Entry 6P1W (X-ray diffraction, 1.75 A resolution); this record covers chains A and P of the 4 polymer chains in the assembly.

Chain A:
Protein: DNA-directed DNA/RNA polymerase mu
Organism: Homo sapiens
Notes: EC 2.7.7.7
UniProt: Q9NP87 (DPOLM_HUMAN); residue numbers follow UniProt; this construct covers 134-397, 410-494
Chain sequence (354 residues; row label = number of the first residue in the row; note: 12 numbers in that range are skipped by the numbering (no residue carries them; nothing is unmodelled there)):
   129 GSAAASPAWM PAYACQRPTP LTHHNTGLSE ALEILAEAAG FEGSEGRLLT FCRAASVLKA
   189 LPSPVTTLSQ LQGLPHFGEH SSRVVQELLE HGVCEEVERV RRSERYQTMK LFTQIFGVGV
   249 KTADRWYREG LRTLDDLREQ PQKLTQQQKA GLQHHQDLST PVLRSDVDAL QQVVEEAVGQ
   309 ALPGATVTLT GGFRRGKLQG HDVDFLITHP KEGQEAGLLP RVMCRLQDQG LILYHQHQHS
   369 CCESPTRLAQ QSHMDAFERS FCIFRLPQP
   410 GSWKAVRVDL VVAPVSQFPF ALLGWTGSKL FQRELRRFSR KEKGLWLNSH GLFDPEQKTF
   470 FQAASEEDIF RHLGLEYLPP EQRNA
Unresolved in the structure: 129-137, 367-383
Sequence notes: expression tag (129-133); linker (410)
Ion coordination: Na+: Thr241, Ile243, Val246 (shared with DT3(P) of chain P); Mg2+ site 1: Asp330, Asp332, Asp418 (together with CMPcPP) (shared with DA4(P) of chain P); Mg2+ site 2: Asp330, Asp332 (together with CMPcPP)
Small-molecule neighbours: CMPcPP (2TM; 5'-O-[(S)-hydroxy{[(S)-hydroxy(phosphonooxy)phosphoryl]methyl}phosphoryl]cytidine): Gly319, Gly320, Arg323, Lys325, Gln327, Gly328, His329, Asp330, Asp332, Asp418, Gly433, Trp434, Thr435, Gly436, Ser437, Lys438, Gln441
Swiss-Prot annotation at these positions:
  - region: Arg323 to Asp332 (Involved in ssDNA binding)
  - binding site (Mg(2+)): Asp330, Asp332, Asp418
  - site: Gly433 (Responsible for the low discrimination between dNTP and rNTP)

Chain P:
Molecule: 4-nt DNA strand
Sequence (4 nucleotides; row label = number of the first residue in the row):
     1 CGTA
Ion coordination: Na+: DT3 (shared with Thr241(A), Ile243(A), Val246(A) of chain A); Mg2+: DA4 (together with CMPcPP) (shared with Asp330(A), Asp332(A), Asp418(A) of chain A)

Interface between chain A and chain P:
Residue-residue contacts (21; chain A residue first):
  Ile243(A) - DT3(P)  phosphate contact
  Phe244(A) - DT3(P)  phosphate contact
  Gly245(A) - DG2(P)  phosphate contact
  Gly245(A) - DT3(P)  hydrogen bond to the phosphate
  Val246(A) - DG2(P)  hydrogen bond to the phosphate
  Val246(A) - DT3(P)  hydrogen bond to the phosphate
  Gly247(A) - DG2(P)  hydrogen bond to the phosphate
  Gly247(A) - DT3(P)  phosphate contact
  Lys249(A) - DC1(P)  phosphate contact
  Lys249(A) - DG2(P)  phosphate contact
  Thr250(A) - DC1(P)  hydrogen bond to the phosphate
  Thr250(A) - DG2(P)  hydrogen bond to the phosphate
  Gln275(A) - DG2(P)  sugar contact
  His329(A) - DA4(P)  salt bridge to the phosphate
  Asp332(A) - DA4(P)  phosphate contact
  Phe389(A) - DT3(P)  sugar contact
  Phe389(A) - DA4(P)  sugar contact
  Arg416(A) - DT3(P)  phosphate contact
  Arg416(A) - DA4(P)  salt bridge to the phosphate
  Asp418(A) - DA4(P)  phosphate contact
  Trp434(A) - DA4(P)  sugar contact
Interface residues without a listed pair, chain A (17 interface residues in all): Val248, Asp330, Arg387

In short:
17 residues of chain A and 4 residues of chain P are in contact, with 6 hydrogen bonds and 2 salt bridges.
Polar contacts include Gly245(A)-DT3(P), Val246(A)-DG2(P) and Val246(A)-DT3(P). Ligands of chain A: CMPcPP.
Curated annotation (UniProt) lists 3 Mg2+-binding residues on chain A.
Chain A is DNA-directed DNA/RNA polymerase mu (Homo sapiens) and chain P is a 4-nt DNA strand; the structure,
Pre-catalytic ternary complex of human DNA Polymerase Mu with 1-nt gapped substrate containing undamaged
template dG ..., was determined by X-ray diffraction (same publication as 6P1M, 6P1N, 6P1O, 6P1P, 6P1Q, 6P1R
and 4 further entries).
